PDB entry 1R9S | X-ray diffraction, 4.25 A resolution (low resolution: residue-level contacts below are approximate; hydrogen-bond / salt-bridge calls are withheld) | chains A and I of the 12 polymer chains in the assembly

# Chain A
Protein: DNA-directed RNA polymerase II largest subunit
Source organism: Saccharomyces cerevisiae
Notes: EC 2.7.7.6
UniProtKB: P04050 (RPB1_YEAST); residues 1-1733 here = UniProt positions 1-1733
Sequence (1733 residues; numbered 1 to 1733; the number before each row is that of its first residue):
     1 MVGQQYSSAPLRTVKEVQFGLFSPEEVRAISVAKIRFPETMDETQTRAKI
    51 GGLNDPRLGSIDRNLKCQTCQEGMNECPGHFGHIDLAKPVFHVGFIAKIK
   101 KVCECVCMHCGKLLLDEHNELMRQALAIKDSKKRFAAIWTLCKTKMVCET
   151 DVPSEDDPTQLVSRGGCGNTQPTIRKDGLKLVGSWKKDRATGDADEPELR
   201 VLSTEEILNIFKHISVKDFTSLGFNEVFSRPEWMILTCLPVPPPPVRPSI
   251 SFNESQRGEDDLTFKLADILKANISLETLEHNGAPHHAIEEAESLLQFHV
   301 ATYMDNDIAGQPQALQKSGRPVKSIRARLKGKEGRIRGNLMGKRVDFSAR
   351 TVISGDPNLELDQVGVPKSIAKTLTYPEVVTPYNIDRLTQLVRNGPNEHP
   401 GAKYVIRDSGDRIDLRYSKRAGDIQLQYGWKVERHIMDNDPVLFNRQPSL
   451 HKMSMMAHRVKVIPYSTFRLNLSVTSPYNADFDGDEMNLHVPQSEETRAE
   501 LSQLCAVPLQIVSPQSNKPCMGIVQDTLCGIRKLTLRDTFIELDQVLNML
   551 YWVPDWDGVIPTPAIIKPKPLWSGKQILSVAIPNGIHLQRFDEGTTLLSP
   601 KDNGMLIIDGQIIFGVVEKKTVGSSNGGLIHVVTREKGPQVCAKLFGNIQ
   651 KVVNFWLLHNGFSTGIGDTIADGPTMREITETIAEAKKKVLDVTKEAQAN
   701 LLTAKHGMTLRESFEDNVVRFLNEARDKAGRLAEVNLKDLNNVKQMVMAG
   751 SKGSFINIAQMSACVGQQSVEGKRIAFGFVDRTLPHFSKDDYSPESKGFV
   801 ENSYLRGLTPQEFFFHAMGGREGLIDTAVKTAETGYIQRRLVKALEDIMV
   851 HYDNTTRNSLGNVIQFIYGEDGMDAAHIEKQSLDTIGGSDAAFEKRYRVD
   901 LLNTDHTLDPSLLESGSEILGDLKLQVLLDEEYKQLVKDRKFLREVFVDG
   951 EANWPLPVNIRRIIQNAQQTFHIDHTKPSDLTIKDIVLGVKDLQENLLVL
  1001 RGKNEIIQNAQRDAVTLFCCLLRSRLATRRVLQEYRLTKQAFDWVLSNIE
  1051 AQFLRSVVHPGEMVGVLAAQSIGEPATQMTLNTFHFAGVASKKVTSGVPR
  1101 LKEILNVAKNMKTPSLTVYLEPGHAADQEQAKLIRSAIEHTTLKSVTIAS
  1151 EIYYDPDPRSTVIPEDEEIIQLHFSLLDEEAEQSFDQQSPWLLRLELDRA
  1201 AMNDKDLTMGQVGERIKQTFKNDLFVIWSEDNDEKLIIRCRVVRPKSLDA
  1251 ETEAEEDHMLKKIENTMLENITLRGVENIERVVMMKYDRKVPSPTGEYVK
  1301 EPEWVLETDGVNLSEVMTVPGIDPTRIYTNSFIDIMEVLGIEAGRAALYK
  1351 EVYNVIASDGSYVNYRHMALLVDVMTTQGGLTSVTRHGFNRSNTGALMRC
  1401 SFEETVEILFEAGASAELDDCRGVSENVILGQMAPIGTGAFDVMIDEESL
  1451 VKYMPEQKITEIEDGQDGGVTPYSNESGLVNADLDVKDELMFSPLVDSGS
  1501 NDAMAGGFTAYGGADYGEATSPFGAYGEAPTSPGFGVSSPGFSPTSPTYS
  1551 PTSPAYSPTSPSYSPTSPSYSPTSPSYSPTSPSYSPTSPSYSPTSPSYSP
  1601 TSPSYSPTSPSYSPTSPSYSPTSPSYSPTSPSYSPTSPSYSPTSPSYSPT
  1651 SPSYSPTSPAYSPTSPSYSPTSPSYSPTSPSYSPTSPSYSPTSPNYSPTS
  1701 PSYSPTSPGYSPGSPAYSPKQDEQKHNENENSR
Not modelled in the structure: 1, 155-160, 187-198, 250-258, 315-320, 1082-1091, 1177-1186, 1244-1253, 1446-1733
Swiss-Prot annotation at these positions:
  - region: P248 to D260 (Lid loop), N306 to K323 (Rudder loop), P810 to E822 (Bridging helix)
  - binding site (Zn(2+)): C67, C70, C77, H80, C107, C110, C148, C167
  - binding site (Mg(2+)): D481, D483, D485
  - modified residue: T1471 (Phosphothreonine)
  - cross-link (Glycyl lysine isopeptide (Lys-Gly)): K695 (interchain with G-Cter in ubiquitin), K1246 (interchain with G-Cter in ubiquitin), K1350 (interchain with G-Cter in ubiquitin)
  - natural variant: S1653 to P1659 (deletion: In strain: A364A)
  - mutagenesis: K1246 (K1246R: Impairs ubiquitination during transcription stress)
Ion coordination: Zn2+ site 1: C67, C70, H80; Zn2+ site 2: C110, C167; Mg2+: D483 (together with UTP)
Residues lining bound ligands: UTP (uridine 5'-triphosphate): R446, D481, D483, T831
Reported in the primary citation:
  - Mg2+ coordination: D483
  - binding site for UTP: D481

# Chain I
Protein: DNA-directed RNA polymerase II 14.2 kDa polypeptide
Source organism: Saccharomyces cerevisiae
Notes: EC 2.7.7.6
UniProtKB: P27999 (RPB9_YEAST); residue numbers follow UniProt; this construct covers 1-122
Sequence (122 residues; row label = number of the first residue in the row):
     1 MTTFRFCRDCNNMLYPREDKENNRLLFECRTCSYVEEAGSPLVYRHELIT
    51 NIGETAGVVQDIGSDPTLPRSDRECPKCHSRENVFFQSQQRRKDTSMVLF
   101 FVCLSCSHIFTSDQKNKRTQFS
Not modelled in the structure: 1, 121-122
Swiss-Prot annotation at these positions:
  - zinc finger: C7 to C32 (C4-type), S71 to T111 (TFIIS-type)
  - binding site (Zn(2+)): C7, C10, C29, C32, C75, C78, C103, C106
  - modified residue: S40 (Phosphoserine)
Ion coordination: Zn2+ site 1: C7, C10, C29, C32; Zn2+ site 2: C75, C78, C103, C106

# How chain A and chain I interact
Pairs across the interface - 59 pairs, chain A then chain I:
  Q698(A) - Q87(I)
  Q698(A) - M97(I)
  Q698(A) - V98(I)
  Q698(A) - L99(I)
  Q698(A) - S112(I)
  A699(A) - S112(I)
  A699(A) - Q114(I)
  A699(A) - K115(I)
  N700(A) - D113(I)
  N700(A) - K115(I)
  N700(A) - N116(I)
  L701(A) - Q114(I)
  L701(A) - K115(I)
  L702(A) - K115(I)
  T709(A) - K93(I)
  T709(A) - D94(I)
  L710(A) - M97(I)
  R711(A) - Q87(I)
  R711(A) - T95(I)
  R711(A) - S96(I)
  R711(A) - M97(I)
  F714(A) - M97(I)
  D781(A) - R91(I)
  R782(A) - T67(I)
  S788(A) - T67(I)
  S788(A) - L68(I)
  S788(A) - P69(I)
  K789(A) - D65(I)
  K789(A) - T67(I)
  K789(A) - P69(I)
  D790(A) - F86(I)
  D790(A) - Q87(I)
  Y792(A) - Q87(I)
  T1147(A) - L48(I)
  I1148(A) - E47(I)
  I1148(A) - L48(I)
  I1148(A) - I49(I)
  A1149(A) - R45(I)
  A1149(A) - E47(I)
  S1150(A) - R45(I)
  S1150(A) - H46(I)
  E1151(A) - L42(I)
  E1151(A) - Y44(I)
  E1151(A) - R45(I)
  I1152(A) - P41(I)
  I1152(A) - V43(I)
  I1152(A) - Y44(I)
  Y1153(A) - P41(I)
  Y1153(A) - L42(I)
  Y1154(A) - E18(I)
  Y1154(A) - L25(I)
  Y1154(A) - P41(I)
  P1190(A) - E18(I)
  W1191(A) - V43(I)
  D1198(A) - I49(I)
  K1261(A) - Y44(I)
  E1264(A) - Y44(I)
  E1264(A) - H46(I)
  L1268(A) - H46(I)
Interface residues without a listed pair, chain A (33 interface residues in all): A697, K1144, P1156, V1162
Interface residues without a listed pair, chain I (33 interface residues in all): N23, R24, P66

# Summary
The chain A/chain I interface involves 33 residues from each chain. Ligands of chain A: UTP. Curated
annotation (UniProt) lists 8 Zn2+-binding residues, 3 Mg2+-binding residues and one mutagenesis site on chain
A; 8 Zn2+-binding residues on chain I. The paper reports a binding site for UTP at D481(A); Mg2+ coordination
by D483(A).
Here chain A is DNA-directed RNA polymerase II largest subunit and chain I is DNA-directed RNA polymerase II
14.2 kDa polypeptide, both from Saccharomyces cerevisiae. Entry 1R9S (RNA polymerase II strand separated
elongation complex, matched nucleotide) was determined by X-ray diffraction together with 1R9T, 1TWA, 1TWC,
1TWF, 1TWG and 1TWH from the same study.
